6SGW - chains B and G of the 10 polymer chains in the assembly; structure by electron microscopy, 3.80 A resolution.

Chain B:
Name: ESX-3 secretion system protein EccD3
Source organism: Mycobacterium smegmatis (strain ATCC 700084 / mc(2)155)
UniProtKB: A0QQ46 (ECCD3_MYCS2); residues 8-472 here = UniProt positions 8-472
Amino-acid sequence (465 residues; numbered 8 to 472; the number before each row is that of its first residue):
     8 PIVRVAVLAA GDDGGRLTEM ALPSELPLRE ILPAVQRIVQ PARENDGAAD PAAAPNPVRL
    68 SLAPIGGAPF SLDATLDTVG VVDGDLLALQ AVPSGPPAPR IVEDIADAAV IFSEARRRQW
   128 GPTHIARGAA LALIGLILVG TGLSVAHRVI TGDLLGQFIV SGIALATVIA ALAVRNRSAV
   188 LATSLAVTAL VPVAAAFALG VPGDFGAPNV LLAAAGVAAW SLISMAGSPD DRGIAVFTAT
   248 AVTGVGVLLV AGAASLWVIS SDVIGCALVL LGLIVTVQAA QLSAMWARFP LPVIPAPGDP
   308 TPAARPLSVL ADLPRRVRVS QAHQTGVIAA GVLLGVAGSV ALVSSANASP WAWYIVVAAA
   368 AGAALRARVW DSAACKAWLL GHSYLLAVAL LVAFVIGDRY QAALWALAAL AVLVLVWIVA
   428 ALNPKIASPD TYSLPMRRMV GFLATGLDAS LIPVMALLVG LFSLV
Disordered / not traced: 48-63, 295-315, 472

Chain G:
Name: ESX-3 secretion system protein EccE3
Source organism: Mycobacterium smegmatis (strain ATCC 700084 / mc(2)155)
UniProtKB: A0QQ48 (ECCE3_MYCS2); residue numbers follow UniProt; this construct covers 1-285
Amino-acid sequence (285 residues; row label = number of the first residue in the row):
     1 MTARIALASL FVVAAVLAQP WQTTTQRWVL GVSIAAVIVL LAWWKGMFLT TRIGRALAMV
    61 RRNRAEDTVE TDAHRATVVL RVDPAAPAQL PVVVGYLDRY GITCDKVRIT HRDAGGTRRS
   121 WISLTVDAVD NLAALQARSA RIPLQDTTEV VGRRLADHLR EQGWTVTVVE GVDTPLPVSG
   181 KETWRGVADD AGVVAAYRVK VDDRLDEVLA EIGHLPAEET WTALEFTGSP AEPLLTVCAA
   241 VRTSDRPAAK APLAGLTPAR GRHRPALAAL NPLSTERLDG TAVPL
Disordered / not traced: 42-46, 65-71, 179-193, 202-204, 213-215, 243-251, 262-263

How chain B and chain G interact:
Contacting residue pairs - 34 pairs, chain B then chain G:
  Arg11(B) - His158(G)
  Arg11(B) - Glu161(G)  salt bridge
  Val12(B) - Tyr100(G)
  Ala13(B) - Tyr100(G)  hydrophobic
  Leu24(B) - Arg138(G)
  Leu24(B) - Arg154(G)
  Thr25(B) - Arg154(G)
  Glu26(B) - Tyr100(G)
  Glu26(B) - Arg154(G)  salt bridge
  Gly91(B) - Arg99(G)
  Gly91(B) - Tyr100(G)  hydrogen bond (backbone-backbone)
  Leu93(B) - Tyr100(G)
  Leu93(B) - Gly101(G)
  Leu317(B) - Ala73(G)
  Leu317(B) - Ile142(G)  hydrophobic
  Leu320(B) - His74(G)
  Leu320(B) - Ala128(G)  hydrophobic
  Leu320(B) - Leu132(G)  hydrophobic
  Pro321(B) - Leu132(G)  hydrophobic
  Pro321(B) - Gln136(G)
  Pro321(B) - Ile142(G)  hydrophobic
  Arg323(B) - His74(G)  hydrogen bond
  Val324(B) - Leu132(G)  hydrophobic
  Thr452(B) - Thr2(G)
  Asp455(B) - Thr2(G)
  Ala456(B) - Thr2(G)
  Ala456(B) - Ala6(G)
  Pro460(B) - Ser9(G)
  Pro460(B) - Leu10(G)  hydrophobic
  Leu464(B) - Val13(G)  hydrophobic
  Phe469(B) - Leu10(G)
  Phe469(B) - Val13(G)  hydrophobic
  Phe469(B) - Ala14(G)  hydrophobic
  Phe469(B) - Leu17(G)
Other interface residues (no listed pair), chain B (23 interface residues in all): Ala318, Leu441, Phe449, Ile459
Other interface residues (no listed pair), chain G (25 interface residues in all): Met1, Ile5, Val129, Arg141, Pro284

In short:
The interface between chain B and chain G involves 23 residues on one side and 25 on the other, with 2
hydrogen bonds and 2 salt bridges. Polar contacts include Arg11(B)-Glu161(G), Glu26(B)-Arg154(G) and
Arg323(B)-His74(G).
Chain B is ESX-3 secretion system protein EccD3 and chain G is ESX-3 secretion system protein EccE3, both from
Mycobacterium smegmatis (strain ATCC 700084 / mc(2)155); the structure, Structure of the ESX-3 core complex,
was determined by electron microscopy (same publication as 6SGX, 6SGY and 6SGZ).
